Entry 8W9U (X-ray diffraction, 1.85 A resolution); this record covers chains A and B.

# Chain A (and B)
Protein: Putative tRNA (cytidine(34)-2'-O)-methyltransferase
Source organism: Bacillus subtilis subsp. subtilis str. 168
Notes: EC 2.1.1.207; chain B of this document is another copy of the same molecule, construct and numbering; everything in this record applies to it too
Reference sequence: O31590 (TRML_BACSU); residues 2-160 here = UniProt positions 2-160
Sequence (190 residues; row label = number of the first residue in the row; numbers below 1 keep their minus sign (Met-29 is residue -29)):
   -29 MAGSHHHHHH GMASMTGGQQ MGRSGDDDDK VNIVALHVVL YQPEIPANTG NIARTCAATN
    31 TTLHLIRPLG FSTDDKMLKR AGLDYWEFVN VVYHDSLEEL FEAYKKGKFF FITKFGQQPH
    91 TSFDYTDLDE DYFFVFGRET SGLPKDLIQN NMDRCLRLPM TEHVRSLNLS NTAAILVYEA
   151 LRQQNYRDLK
Disordered / not traced: -29 to 1, 49-55 (chain B: -29 to 1, 44-57)
Differences from the reference sequence: initiating methionine (-29); expression tag (-28 to 1)
Ligand contacts: S-adenosylhomocysteine (SAH): Ile82, Thr83, Lys84, Phe106, Gly107, Arg108, Glu109, Thr110, Ser111, Gly112, Leu113, Leu126, Arg127, Leu128, Met130, Ser136, Leu137, Leu139, Thr142
Curated features (UniProtKB/Swiss-Prot):
  - binding site (S-adenosyl-L-methionine): Ile82, Gly107, Leu128, Ser136

# Chain A / chain B interface
Contacting residue pairs (69; chain A residue first):
  Asn21(A) with Asn138(B); Asn141(B)
  Arg24(A) with Val134(B); Ser136(B), hydrogen bond (side chain-backbone); Leu137(B), hydrogen bond (side chain-backbone); Asn138(B)
  Thr25(A) with Asn141(B), hydrogen bond
  Ala27(A) with Thr131(B), hydrogen bond (backbone-side chain); His133(B); Val134(B), hydrophobic
  Ala28(A) with Met130(B); Thr131(B), hydrogen bond (backbone-backbone); Val134(B); Leu137(B), hydrophobic
  Asn30(A) with Thr131(B); His133(B)
  Phe58(A) with His133(B)
  His90(A) with Tyr156(B)
  Thr91(A) with Arg152(B); Tyr156(B), hydrogen bond
  Arg127(A) with Lys160(B), hydrogen bond (side chain-backbone)
  Pro129(A) with Tyr148(B), hydrogen bond (backbone-side chain); Tyr156(B), hydrophobic; Lys160(B)
  Met130(A) with Ala28(B); Tyr148(B); Lys160(B), hydrogen bond (backbone-backbone)
  Thr131(A) with Ala27(B), hydrogen bond (side chain-backbone); Ala28(B), hydrogen bond (backbone-backbone); Asn30(B); Leu159(B)
  His133(A) with Ala27(B); Asn30(B); Phe58(B)
  Val134(A) with Arg24(B); Ala28(B), hydrophobic
  Ser136(A) with Arg24(B), hydrogen bond (backbone-side chain)
  Leu137(A) with Arg24(B), hydrogen bond (backbone-side chain); Thr25(B); Ala28(B), hydrophobic; Tyr148(B)
  Asn138(A) with Asn21(B); Arg24(B)
  Ser140(A) with Asn141(B), hydrogen bond
  Asn141(A) with Asn21(B); Thr25(B), hydrogen bond; Ser140(B), hydrogen bond; Asn141(B), hydrogen bond; Ala144(B)
  Ala144(A) with Asn141(B); Ile145(B)
  Ile145(A) with Ala144(B), hydrophobic; Tyr148(B), hydrophobic
  Tyr148(A) with Pro129(B), hydrogen bond (side chain-backbone); Leu137(B), hydrophobic; Ile145(B), hydrophobic
  Glu149(A) with Arg152(B)
  Arg152(A) with Thr91(B); Glu149(B); Arg152(B)
  Tyr156(A) with His90(B); Thr91(B), hydrogen bond; Pro129(B), hydrophobic
  Leu159(A) with Pro129(B); Met130(B); Thr131(B)
  Lys160(A) with Arg127(B), hydrogen bond (backbone-side chain); Pro129(B); Met130(B), hydrogen bond (backbone-backbone)
Interface residues without a listed pair, chain A (31 interface residues in all): Thr29, Pro89, Leu128
Interface residues without a listed pair, chain B (31 interface residues in all): Thr29, Pro89, Leu128

# Summary
Chain A and chain B each contribute 31 residues to their interface; the contacts include 21 hydrogen bonds.
Polar contacts include Arg24(A)-Ser136(B), Arg24(A)-Leu137(B) and Thr25(A)-Asn141(B). Bound to chain A:
S-adenosylhomocysteine. From UniProt: 4 S-adenosyl-L-methionine-binding residues on chain A.
Chain A and chain B are both Putative tRNA (cytidine(34)-2'-O)-methyltransferase (Bacillus subtilis subsp.
subtilis str. 168); the structure, Crystal structure of CspR from Bacillus subtilis complexed with SAH, was
determined by X-ray diffraction (same publication as 9J5P).
